8I9V - chains C1 and CK of the 56 polymer chains in the assembly; structure by electron microscopy, 3.10 A resolution.

Chain C1:
Molecule: 3341-nt RNA strand
From: Chaetomium thermophilum
Sequence (3341 nucleotides; each row starts with the number of its first residue):
     1 GGUUGACCUC GGAUCAGGUA GGAGGACCCG CUGAACUUAA GCAUAUCAAU AAGCGGAGGA
    61 AAAGAAACCA ACAGGGAUUG CCCUAGUAAC GGCGAGUGAA GCGGCAACAG CUCAAAUUUG
   121 AAAGCUGGCU UCGGCCCGCG UUGUAAUUUG GAGAGGAUGC UUUGGGCGAG GCUCCUUCUG
   181 AGUUCCCUGG AACGGGACGC CACAGAGGGU GAGAGCCCCG UAUAGUUGGA AGCCAAGCCU
   241 GUGUAAAGCU CCUUCGACGA GUCGAGUAGU UUGGGAAUGC UGCUCAAAAU GGGAGGUAAA
   301 UUUCUUCUAA AGCUAAAUAC CGGCCAGAGA CCGAUAGCGC ACAAGUAGAG UGAUCGAAAG
   361 AUGAAAAGCA CUUUGAAAAG AGGGUUAAAU AGCACGUGAA AUUGUUGAAA GGGAAGCGCU
   421 UGUGACCAGA CUUGCGCCCG GCGGAUCAUC CGGUGUUCUC ACCGGUGCAC UCCGCCGGGC
   481 UCAGGCCAGC AUCGGUUCUG GCGGGGGGAU AAAGGCCCAG GGAAUGUGGC UCCUCCGGGA
   541 GUGUUAUAGC CCUGGGUGUA AUACCCUCGC CGGGACCGAG GACCGCGCUC UGCAAGGAUG
   601 CUGGCGUAAU GGUCACCAGC GACCCGUCUU GAAACACGGA CCAAGGAGUC AAGGUUUUGC
   661 GCGAGUGUUU GGGUGUAAAA CCCGCACGCG UAAUGAAAGU GAACGUAGGU GAGAGCUUCG
   721 GCGCAUCAUC GACCGAUCCU GAUGUAUUCG GAUGGAUUUG AGUAGGAGCG UUAAGCCUUG
   781 GACCCGAAAG AUGGUGAACU AUGCUUGGAU AGGGUGAAGC CAGAGGAAAC UCUGGUGGAG
   841 GCUCGCAGCG GUUCUGACGU GCAAAUCGAU CGUCAAAUCU GAGCAUGGGG GCGAAAGACU
   901 AAUCGAACCA UCUAGUAGCU GGUUACCGCC GAAGUUUCCC UCAGGAUAGC AGUGUCGACC
   961 UUCAGUUUUA UGAGGUAAAG CGAAUGAUUA GGGACUCGGG GGCGAUUUUU AGCCUUCAUC
  1021 CAUUCUCAAA CUUUAAAUAU GUAAGAAGCC CUUGUUACUU AACUGAACGU GGGCAUUCGA
  1081 AUGUAUCGAC ACUAGUGGGC CAUUUUUGGU AAGCAGAACU GGCGAUGCGG GAUGAACCGA
  1141 ACGCGGGGUU AAGGUGCCGG AGUGGACGCU CAUCAGACAC CACAAAAGGC GUUAGUACAU
  1201 CUUGACAGCA GGACGGUGGC CAUGGAAGUC GGAAUCCGCU AAGGACUGUG UAACAACUCA
  1261 CCUGCCGAAU GUACUAGCCC UGAAAAUGGA UGGCGCUCAA GCGUCCCACC CAUACCCCGC
  1321 CCUCAGGGUA GAAACGAUGC CCUGAGGAGU AGGCGGCCGU GGAGGUCAGU GACGAAGCCU
  1381 AGGGCGUGAG CCCGGGUCGA ACGGCCUCUA GUGCAGAUCU UGGUGGUAGU AGCAAAUACU
  1441 UCAAUGAGAA CUUGAAGGAC CGAAGUGGGG AAAGGUUCCA UGUGAACAGC GGUUGGACAU
  1501 GGGUUAGUCG AUCCUAAGCC AUAGGGAAGU UCCGUUUCAA AGGGGCACUC GUGCCCCGUG
  1561 UGGCGAAAGG GAAGCCGGUU AAUAUUCCGG CACCUGGAUG UGGGUUUUGC GCGGCAACGC
  1621 AACUGAACGC GGAGACGACG GCGGGGGCCC CGGGCAGAGU UCUCUUUUCU UCUUAACGGU
  1681 CUAUCACCCU GGAAACAGUU UGUCUGGAGA UAGGGUUUAA UGGCCGGAAG AGCCCGACAC
  1741 UUCUGUCGGG UCCGGUGCGC UCUCGACGUC CCUUGAAAAU CCGCGGGAGG GAAUAAUUCU
  1801 CACGCCAGGU CGUACUCAUA ACCGCAGCAG GUCCCCAAGG UGAACAGCCU CUGGUUGAUA
  1861 GAACAAUGUA GAUAAGGGAA GUCGGCAAAA UAGAUCCGUA ACUUCGGGAA AAGGAUUGGC
  1921 UCUAAGGGUU GGGCACGUUG GGCUUUGGGC GGACGCCCUG GGAGCAGAGG GCCUCUAGCC
  1981 GGGCAACCGG CCGGCGGCCC UCAGCACCCG GGGUUGAAGC CCUUAGCAGG CUUCGGCCGU
  2041 CCGGCGUGCG GUUAACAACC AACUUAGAAC UGGUACGGAC AGGGGGAAUC UGACUGUCUA
  2101 AUUAAAACAU AGCAUUGCGA UGGCCAGAAA GUGGUGUUGA CGCAAUGUGA UUUCUGCCCA
  2161 GUGCUCUGAA UGUCAAAGUG AAGAAAUUCA ACCAAGCGCG GGUAAACGGC GGGAGUAACU
  2221 AUGACUCUCU UAAGGUAGCC AAAUGCCUCG UCAUCUAAUU AGUGACGCGC AUGAAUGGAU
  2281 UAACGAGAUU CCCACUGUCC CUAUCUACUA UCUAGCGAAA CCACAGCCAA GGGAACGGGC
  2341 UUGGCAAAAU CAGCGGGGAA AGAAGACCCU GUUGAGCUUG ACUCUAGUUU GACAUUGUGA
  2401 AAAGACAUAG GAGGUGUAGA AUAGGUGGGA GCUUCGGCGC CAGUGAAAUA CCACUACUCC
  2461 UAUUGUUUUU UUACUUAUUC AAUGAAGCGG GGCUGGACUU GCGUCCAACU UCUGGAGUUA
  2521 AGGUCCUUCG CGGGCCGACC CGGGUUGAAG ACAUUGUCAG GUGGGGAGUU UGGCUGGGGC
  2581 GGCACAUCUG UUAAACCAUA ACGCAGGUGU CCUAAGGGGG GCUCAUGGAG AACAGAAAUC
  2641 UCCAGUAGAA CAAAAGGGUA AAAGUCCCCU UGAUUUUGAU UUUCAGUGUG AAUACAAACC
  2701 AUGAAAGUGU GGCCUAUCGA UCCUUUAGUC CCUCGAAAUU UGAGGCUAGA GGUGCCAGAA
  2761 AAGUUACCAC AGGGAUAACU GGCUUGUGGC GGCCAAGCGU UCAUAGCGAC GUCGCUUUUU
  2821 GAUCCUUCGA UGUCGGCUCU UCCUAUCAUA CCGAAGCAGA AUUCGGUAAG CGUUGGAUUG
  2881 UUCACCCACU AAUAGGGAAC GUGAGCUGGG UUUAGACCGU CGUGAGACAG GUUAGUUUUA
  2941 CCCUACUGAU GAACUCGUCG CAAUGGUAAU UCAGCUUAGU ACGAGAGGAA CCGCUGAUUC
  3001 AGAUAAUUGG UUUUUGCGGU UGUCCGACCG GGCAGUGCCG CGAAGCUACC AUCUGCUGGA
  3061 UAAUGGCUGA ACGCCUCUAA GUCAGAAUCC AUGCCAGAAC GCGACGAUAC UACCCGCACG
  3121 UUGUAGACGU AUAAGAAUAG GCUCCGGCCU CGUAUCCUAG CAGGCGAUUC CUCCGCCGGC
  3181 CUCGAAGUGG CCGUCGGUAA UUCGCGUAUU GCAAUUUAGA CACGCGCGGG AUCAAAUCCU
  3241 UUGCAGACGA CUUAGAUGUG CGAAAGGGUC CUGUAAGCAG UAGAGUAGCC UUGUUGUUAC
  3301 GAUCUGCUGA GGGUAAGCCC UCCUUCGCCU AGAUUUCCCA G
Disordered / not traced: 1-2, 800-905, 987-1028, 1438-1854, 1887-1894, 1904-2070, 2082, 2093-2283, 2359-2362, 2484-2545, 2571-2721, 2753-2756, 2822-2828, 2904-2914, 2937-2940, 3110-3111, 3121-3123, 3215-3217, 3338-3341

Chain CK:
Name: Ribosome biogenesis protein NSA2 homolog
From: Chaetomium thermophilum
UniProt: G0S081 (G0S081_CHATD); numbering as in UniProt (aligned over 1-261)
Chain sequence (261 residues; each row starts with the number of its first residue):
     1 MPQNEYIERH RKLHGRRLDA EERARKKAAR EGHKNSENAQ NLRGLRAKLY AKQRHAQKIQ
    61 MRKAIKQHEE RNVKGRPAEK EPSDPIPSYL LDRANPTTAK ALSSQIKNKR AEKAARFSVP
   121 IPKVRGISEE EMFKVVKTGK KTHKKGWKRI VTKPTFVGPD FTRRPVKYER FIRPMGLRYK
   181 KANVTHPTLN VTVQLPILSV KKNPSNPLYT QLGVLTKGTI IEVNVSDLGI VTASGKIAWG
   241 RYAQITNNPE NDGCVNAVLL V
Disordered / not traced: 1, 76-97, 140-145

Interface between chain C1 and chain CK:
Pairs across the interface (102):
  C1174(C1) - Arg43(CK)  salt bridge to the phosphate
  A1184(C1) - Lys48(CK)  salt bridge to the phosphate
  A1187(C1) - Ala51(CK)  hydrogen bond to the sugar
  A1187(C1) - His55(CK)  phosphate contact
  G1188(C1) - Ala39(CK)  hydrogen bond to the base
  G1188(C1) - Gln40(CK)  base contact
  G1188(C1) - Tyr50(CK)  sugar contact
  G1188(C1) - Ala51(CK)  sugar contact
  G1188(C1) - Arg54(CK)  phosphate contact
  G1188(C1) - His55(CK)  phosphate contact
  G1188(C1) - Lys58(CK)  salt bridge to the phosphate
  G1189(C1) - Ser36(CK)  hydrogen bond to the sugar
  G1189(C1) - Ala39(CK)  sugar contact
  G1189(C1) - Gln40(CK)  hydrogen bond to the base
  G1189(C1) - Arg54(CK)  salt bridge to the phosphate
  G1189(C1) - Lys58(CK)  salt bridge to the phosphate
  C1190(C1) - Gly32(CK)  sugar contact
  C1190(C1) - His33(CK)  hydrogen bond to the sugar
  C1190(C1) - Ser36(CK)  sugar contact
  G1191(C1) - Ser36(CK)  hydrogen bond to the phosphate
  A1252(C1) - Lys12(CK)  salt bridge to the phosphate
  A1273(C1) - Arg62(CK)  hydrogen bond to the phosphate
  C1274(C1) - Arg62(CK)  salt bridge to the phosphate
  C1280(C1) - Gln40(CK)  hydrogen bond to the base
  U1281(C1) - Gln40(CK)  sugar contact
  U1281(C1) - Leu42(CK)  hydrogen bond to the sugar
  U1281(C1) - Arg43(CK)  salt bridge to the phosphate
  U1281(C1) - Ala47(CK)  sugar contact
  G1282(C1) - Arg43(CK)  phosphate contact
  G1282(C1) - Gly44(CK)  phosphate contact
  G1282(C1) - Lys48(CK)  phosphate contact
  A1283(C1) - Gly44(CK)  sugar contact
  A1283(C1) - Leu45(CK)  base contact
  A1283(C1) - Lys48(CK)  base contact
  A1284(C1) - Leu45(CK)  base contact
  C2367(C1) - Arg149(CK)  salt bridge to the phosphate
  A2375(C1) - Lys167(CK)  sugar contact
  A2766(C1) - Ser205(CK)  hydrogen bond to the base
  A2766(C1) - Asn206(CK)  hydrogen bond to the sugar
  A2766(C1) - Pro207(CK)  base contact
  A2766(C1) - Leu208(CK)  sugar contact
  C2767(C1) - Lys167(CK)  sugar contact
  C2767(C1) - Leu208(CK)  sugar contact
  G2786(C1) - Leu49(CK)  base contact
  U2787(C1) - Leu49(CK)  base contact
  U2787(C1) - Lys52(CK)  base contact
  G2788(C1) - Cys254(CK)  hydrogen bond to the base
  G2789(C1) - Asn183(CK)  base contact
  G2789(C1) - Asn247(CK)  hydrogen bond to the sugar
  G2789(C1) - Asp252(CK)  hydrogen bond to the sugar
  G2789(C1) - Cys254(CK)  base contact
  G2789(C1) - Asn256(CK)  hydrogen bond to the base
  C2790(C1) - Thr246(CK)  hydrogen bond to the phosphate
  C2790(C1) - Asn256(CK)  hydrogen bond to the sugar
  G2791(C1) - Thr185(CK)  sugar contact
  G2791(C1) - Asn190(CK)  sugar contact
  G2791(C1) - Thr246(CK)  hydrogen bond to the phosphate
  G2792(C1) - Asn190(CK)  hydrogen bond to the sugar
  C2810(C1) - His55(CK)  sugar contact
  C2810(C1) - Ala56(CK)  sugar contact
  C2810(C1) - Ile59(CK)  base contact
  G2814(C1) - Ala99(CK)  sugar contact
  G2814(C1) - Lys100(CK)  phosphate contact
  G2814(C1) - Ser103(CK)  hydrogen bond to the phosphate
  G2814(C1) - Thr192(CK)  hydrogen bond to the sugar
  C2815(C1) - Ser103(CK)  phosphate contact
  C2815(C1) - Lys107(CK)  phosphate contact
  C2815(C1) - Asn183(CK)  hydrogen bond to the sugar
  C2815(C1) - Thr192(CK)  sugar contact
  C2815(C1) - Val193(CK)  sugar contact
  C2815(C1) - Gln194(CK)  sugar contact
  U2816(C1) - Lys107(CK)  salt bridge to the phosphate
  U2816(C1) - Gln194(CK)  sugar contact
  U2818(C1) - Lys107(CK)  salt bridge to the phosphate
  G2856(C1) - Glu5(CK)  base contact
  G2856(C1) - Tyr6(CK)  base contact
  G2856(C1) - Ile7(CK)  hydrogen bond to the base
  G2856(C1) - Glu8(CK)  hydrogen bond to the base
  A2858(C1) - Pro2(CK)  base contact
  A2858(C1) - Tyr6(CK)  hydrogen bond to the phosphate
  G2866(C1) - Arg46(CK)  hydrogen bond to the phosphate
  U2867(C1) - Arg46(CK)  salt bridge to the phosphate
  G2983(C1) - Pro2(CK)  phosphate contact
  A2984(C1) - Pro2(CK)  base contact
  A2984(C1) - Gln3(CK)  hydrogen bond to the phosphate
  G2985(C1) - Pro2(CK)  base contact
  U3064(C1) - Lys34(CK)  salt bridge to the phosphate
  G3065(C1) - Arg23(CK)  phosphate contact
  G3066(C1) - Arg23(CK)  salt bridge to the phosphate
  G3066(C1) - Arg30(CK)  salt bridge to the phosphate
  A3070(C1) - His33(CK)  base contact
  A3071(C1) - His33(CK)  base contact
  C3075(C1) - Arg25(CK)  hydrogen bond to the phosphate
  C3075(C1) - Ala29(CK)  sugar contact
  U3076(C1) - Arg25(CK)  salt bridge to the phosphate
  U3076(C1) - Lys26(CK)  salt bridge to the phosphate
  U3076(C1) - Ala29(CK)  sugar contact
  U3076(C1) - Arg30(CK)  sugar contact
  U3076(C1) - His33(CK)  hydrogen bond to the base
  C3077(C1) - Lys26(CK)  salt bridge to the phosphate
  C3077(C1) - Arg30(CK)  salt bridge to the phosphate
  U3078(C1) - His33(CK)  salt bridge to the phosphate
Interface residues without a listed pair, chain C1 (54 interface residues in all): U1173, A1186, A2809, C2813, A2854, G2926, C3067
Interface residues without a listed pair, chain CK (60 interface residues in all): Lys27, Trp147, Val191, Ala257

Overview:
The interface between chain C1 and chain CK involves 54 residues on one side and 60 on the other; the contacts
include 29 hydrogen bonds and 20 salt bridges. Polar pairs include G1188(C1)-Ala39(CK), G1189(C1)-Gln40(CK)
and C1280(C1)-Gln40(CK).
Chain C1 is a 3341-nt RNA strand and chain CK is Ribosome biogenesis protein NSA2 homolog, both from
Chaetomium thermophilum; the structure, Cryo-EM structure of a Chaetomium thermophilum pre-60S ribosomal
subunit - State Dbp10-2, was determined by electron microscopy (same publication as 8I9P, 8I9T, 8I9W, 8I9X,
8I9Y, 8I9Z and 8IA0).
